Entry 8S8A (X-ray diffraction, 1.50 A resolution); this record covers chain A.

[Chain A]
Protein: Chronophin
From: Homo sapiens
Notes: EC 3.1.3.16, 3.1.3.74
UniProt: Q96GD0 (PLPP_HUMAN); residues 1-296 here = UniProt positions 1-296
Chain sequence (296 residues; row label = number of the first residue in the row):
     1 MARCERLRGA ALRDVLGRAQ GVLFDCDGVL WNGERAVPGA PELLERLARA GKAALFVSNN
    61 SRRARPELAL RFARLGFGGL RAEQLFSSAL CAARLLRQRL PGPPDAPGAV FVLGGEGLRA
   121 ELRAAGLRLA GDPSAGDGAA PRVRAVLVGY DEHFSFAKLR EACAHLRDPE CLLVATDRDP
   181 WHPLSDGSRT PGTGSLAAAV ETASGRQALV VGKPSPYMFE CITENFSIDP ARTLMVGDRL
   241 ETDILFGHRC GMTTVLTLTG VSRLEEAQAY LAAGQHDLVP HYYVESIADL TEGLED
Disordered / not traced: 295-296
Curated features (UniProtKB/Swiss-Prot):
  - active site: Asp25 (Nucleophile), Asp27 (Proton donor)
  - binding site (Mg(2+)): Asp25, Asp27, Asp238
  - binding site (substrate): Ser58 to Asn60, His182, Lys213
  - mutagenesis: Asp25 (D25N: Abolishes protein phosphatase activity)
Cystine bridges: Cys91-Cys221
Metal / ion sites: Mg2+: Asp25, Asp27, Asp238 (together with 7,8-bis(oxidanyl)-2-phenyl-chromen-4-one)
Residues lining bound ligands: 7,8-bis(oxidanyl)-2-phenyl-chromen-4-one (UK9): Asp27, Gly28, Gly33, Asn60, Arg62, Tyr150, His182, Pro183, Leu184, Thr190, Asp238, Arg239, Val261
What the authors report for this chain:
  - contacts within the chain: Arg62-Glu152
  - binding site for 7,8-bis(oxidanyl)-2-phenyl-chromen-4-one: Asp27, Gly33, Asn60, Arg62, Tyr150, Pro183, Leu184, Arg239

[In short]
Chain A binds 7,8-bis(oxidanyl)-2-phenyl-chromen-4-one. Asp25, Asp27 and Asp238 form the Mg2+ site. From
UniProt: active-site residues Asp25 and Asp27, 3 Mg2+-binding residues, 5 substrate-binding residues and one
mutagenesis site. From the paper: a binding site for 7,8-bis(oxidanyl)-2-phenyl-chromen-4-one at Asp27, Gly33
and Asn60 among others; contacts within the chain involving Glu152 and Arg62.
Chain A is Chronophin (Homo sapiens); the structure, Human pyridoxal phosphatase in complex with
7,8-dihydroxyflavone without phosphate, was determined by X-ray diffraction (same publication as 8QFW and
9EM1).
